PDB entry 7DR4 | X-ray diffraction, 2.49 A resolution | chains L and K of the 3 polymer chains in the assembly

# Chain L
Name: anti-human IL-2 antibody, mouse Ig G, kappa chain
Organism: Mus musculus
Notes: antibody fragment or engineered binder
Sequence (214 residues; numbered 1 to 214; the number before each row is that of its first residue):
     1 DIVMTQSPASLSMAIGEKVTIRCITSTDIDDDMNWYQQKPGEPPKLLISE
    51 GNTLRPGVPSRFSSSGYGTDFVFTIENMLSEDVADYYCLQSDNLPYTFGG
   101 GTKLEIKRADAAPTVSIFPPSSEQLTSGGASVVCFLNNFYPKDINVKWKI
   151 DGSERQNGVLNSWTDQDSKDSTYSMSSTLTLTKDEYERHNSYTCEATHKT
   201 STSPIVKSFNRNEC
Disordered / not traced: 213-214
Disulfide bonds: Cys23-Cys88, Cys134-Cys194

# Chain K
Name: Interleukin-2
Organism: Homo sapiens
UniProtKB: P60568 (IL2_HUMAN); residues 1-133 here correspond to UniProt positions 21-153 (UniProt number = residue number + 20)
Sequence (133 residues; numbered 1 to 133; the number before each row is that of its first residue):
     1 APTSSSTKKTQLQLEHLLLDLQMILNGINNYKNPKLTRMLTFKFYMPKKA
    51 TELKHLQCLEEELKPLEEVLNLAQSKNFHLRPRDLISNINVIVLELKGSE
   101 TTFMCEYADETATIVEFLNRWITFCQSIISTLT
Disordered / not traced: 1-4, 98-104
Disulfide bonds: Cys58-Cys105
Curated features (UniProtKB/Swiss-Prot):
  - glycosylation: Thr3 (O-linked (GalNAc...) threonine)
From the paper describing this entry:
  - conformationally variable residues (helix shift): Asp84

# How chain L and chain K interact
Contacting residue pairs (10):
  Asp30(L) with Lys35(K), salt bridge
  Asp32(L) with Arg38(K), salt bridge
  Glu50(L) with Arg38(K), salt bridge
  Ser91(L) with Arg38(K), hydrogen bond (backbone-side chain)
  Asp92(L) with Lys35(K); Arg38(K)
  Asn93(L) with Pro34(K); Thr37(K)
  Leu94(L) with Thr37(K), hydrogen bond (backbone-side chain)
  Tyr96(L) with Arg38(K)
Other interface residues (no listed pair), chain K (5 interface residues in all): Thr41
Interface features reported in the paper:
  - pairs named by the authors: Asp32(L)-Arg38(K), Glu50(L)-Arg38(K), Tyr96(L)-Arg38(K)
  - epitope / paratope residues, chain L: Asp32(L), Glu50(L), Tyr96(L)
  - epitope / paratope residues, chain K: Pro34(K), Lys35(K), Thr37(K), Arg38(K)

# Overview
8 residues of chain L and 5 residues of chain K are in contact, with 2 hydrogen bonds and 3 salt bridges.
Polar contacts include Asp30(L)-Lys35(K), Asp32(L)-Arg38(K) and Glu50(L)-Arg38(K). The paper describes
contacts between Asp32(L) and Arg38(K), Glu50(L) and Arg38(K) and Tyr96(L) and Arg38(K). From the paper:
epitope/paratope residues Asp32(L), Glu50(L) and Pro34(K) among others; conformational variability at
Asp84(K).
Here chain L is anti-human IL-2 antibody, mouse Ig G, kappa chain (Mus musculus) and chain K is Interleukin-2
(Homo sapiens). Entry 7DR4 (Complex of anti-human IL-2 antibody and human IL-2) was determined by X-ray
diffraction.
